7XA7 - chains G and H; structure by X-ray diffraction, 3.31 A resolution.

# Chain G
Molecule: Angiotensin-converting enzyme
Organism: Rhinolophus affinis
Notes: EC 3.4.-.-
Reference sequence: A0A7D7FA76 (A0A7D7FA76_RHIAI); residues 1-598 here correspond to UniProt positions 18-615 (UniProt number = residue number + 17)
Amino-acid sequence (598 residues; numbered 1 to 598; the number before each row is that of its first residue):
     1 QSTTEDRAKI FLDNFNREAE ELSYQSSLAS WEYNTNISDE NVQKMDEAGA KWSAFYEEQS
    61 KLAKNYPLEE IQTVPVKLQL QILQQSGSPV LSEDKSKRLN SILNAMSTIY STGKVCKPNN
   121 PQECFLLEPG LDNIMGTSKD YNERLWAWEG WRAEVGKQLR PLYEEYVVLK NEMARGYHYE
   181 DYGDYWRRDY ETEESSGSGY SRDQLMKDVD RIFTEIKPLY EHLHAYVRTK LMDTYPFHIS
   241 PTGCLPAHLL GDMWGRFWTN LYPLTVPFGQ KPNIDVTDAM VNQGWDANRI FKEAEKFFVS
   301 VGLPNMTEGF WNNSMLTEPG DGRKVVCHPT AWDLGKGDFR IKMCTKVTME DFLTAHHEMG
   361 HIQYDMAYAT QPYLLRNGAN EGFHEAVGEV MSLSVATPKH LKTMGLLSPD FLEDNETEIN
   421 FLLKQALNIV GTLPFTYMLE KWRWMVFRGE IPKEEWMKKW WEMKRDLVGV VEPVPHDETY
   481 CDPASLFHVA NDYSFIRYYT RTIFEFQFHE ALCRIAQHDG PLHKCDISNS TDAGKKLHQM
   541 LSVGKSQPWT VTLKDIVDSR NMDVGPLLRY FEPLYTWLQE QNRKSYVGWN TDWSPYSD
Disordered / not traced: 1, 598
Disulfide bonds: Cys116-Cys124, Cys327-Cys344, Cys513-Cys525
Bound ions: Zn2+: His357, His361, Glu385
What the authors report for this chain:
  - mutagenesis - R17S: unchanged binding to Spike protein S1 (chain H)
  - specificity-determining residues: Glu18

# Chain H
Molecule: Spike protein S1
Organism: Severe acute respiratory syndrome coronavirus 2
Notes: fragment: Receptor binding domain
Reference sequence: P0DTC2 (SPIKE_SARS2); numbering as in UniProt (aligned over 319-541)
Amino-acid sequence (223 residues; numbered 319 to 541; the number before each row is that of its first residue):
   319 RVQPTESIVR FPNITNLCPF GEVFNATRFA SVYAWNRKRI SNCVADYSVL YNSASFSTFK
   379 CYGVSPTKLN DLCFTNVYAD SFVIRGDEVR QIAPGQTGKI ADYNYKLPDD FTGCVIAWNS
   439 NNLDSKVGGN YNYLYRLFRK SNLKPFERDI STEIYQAGST PCNGVEGFNC YFPLQSYGFQ
   499 PTNGVGYQPY RVVVLSFELL HAPATVCGPK KSTNLVKNKC VNF
Disordered / not traced: 319-333, 529-541
Disulfide bonds: Cys336-Cys361, Cys379-Cys432, Cys391-Cys525, Cys480-Cys488
Covalent attachments: N-acetylglucosamine (NAG) linked to Asn343
Swiss-Prot annotation at these positions:
  - region: Arg403 to Asp405 (Integrin-binding motif), Asn448 to Phe456 (Immunodominant HLA epitope recognized by the CD8+)
  - glycosylation: Thr323 (O-linked (GalNAc) threonine), Ser325 (O-linked (HexNAc...) serine), Asn331 (N-linked (GlcNAc...) (complex) asparagine), Asn343 (N-linked (GlcNAc...) (complex) asparagine)
  - natural variant: Gly339 (G339D: In strain: Omicron/BA.1, Omicron/BA.2 and 4 more; G339H: In strain: Omicron/BA.2.75, Omicron/XBB.1.5 and 1 more), Arg346 (R346K: In strain: Mu/B.1.621; R346T: In strain: Omicron/BQ.1.1, Omicron/XBB.1.5 and 1 more), Leu368 (L368I: In strain: Omicron/XBB.1.5, Omicron/EG.5.1), Ser371 (S371F: In strain: Omicron/BA.2, Omicron/BA.2.12.1 and 6 more; S371L: In strain: Omicron/BA.1), Ser373 (S373P: In strain: Omicron/BA.1, Omicron/BA.2 and 7 more), Ser375 (S375F: In strain: Omicron/BA.1, Omicron/BA.2 and 7 more), Thr376 (T376A: In strain: Omicron/BA.2, Omicron/BA.2.12.1 and 5 more), Asp405 (D405N: In strain: Omicron/BA.2, Omicron/BA.2.12.1 and 6 more), Arg408 (R408S: In strain: Omicron/BA.2, Omicron/BA.2.12.1 and 6 more), Lys417 (K417N: In strain: Beta/B.1.351, Omicron/BA.1 and 8 more; K417T: In strain: Gamma/P.1), Asn440 (N440K: In strain: Omicron/BA.1, Omicron/BA.2 and 7 more), Lys444 (K444T: In strain: Omicron/BQ.1.1), 16 further natural variant entries in UniProt
  - mutagenesis: Asn331 (N331Q: Reduced viral infectivity), Asn343 (N343Q: Reduced viral infectivity), Leu452 (L452R: Increased resistance to neutralizing antibodies. Decreases HLA binding to NF9 epitope. Increased binding affinity to human ACE2), Tyr453 (Y453F: Decreased HLA binding to NF9 epitope. Increased binding affinity to human ACE2), Ala475 (A475V: Increased resistance to neutralizing antibodies), Val483 (V483A: Increased resistance to neutralizing antibodies), Glu484 (E484D: Increased replication in human TMEM106B overexpressing cells), Phe490 (F490L: Increased resistance to neutralizing antibodies and human covalescent sera neutralization), Gln493 (Q493N: Reduced host ACE2-binding affinity in vitro; Q493Y: Reduced host ACE2-binding affinity in vitro), Asn501 (N501T: Reduced host ACE2-binding affinity in vitro; N501Y: Increased binding affinity to human ACE2), His519 (H519P: Increased resistance to human covalescent sera neutralization)
What the authors report for this chain:
  - mutagenesis - N501Y: increased binding to hACE2

# Interface between chain G and chain H
Residue-residue contacts - 35 pairs, chain G then chain H:
  Arg7(G) - Ala475(H)
  Arg7(G) - Gly476(H)
  Arg7(G) - Asn487(H)  hydrogen bond
  Ile10(G) - Phe456(H)
  Ile10(G) - Tyr473(H)  hydrophobic
  Ile10(G) - Tyr489(H)  hydrophobic
  Phe11(G) - Tyr489(H)
  Asp13(G) - Lys417(H)  salt bridge
  Asp13(G) - Phe456(H)
  Asn14(G) - Phe456(H)
  Asn14(G) - Tyr489(H)
  Arg17(G) - Arg403(H)
  Arg17(G) - Lys417(H)
  Arg17(G) - Tyr453(H)  hydrogen bond
  Arg17(G) - Leu455(H)
  Glu20(G) - Tyr505(H)  hydrogen bond
  Glu21(G) - Tyr449(H)
  Glu21(G) - Gly496(H)
  Glu21(G) - Gln498(H)
  Tyr24(G) - Gln498(H)
  Tyr24(G) - Thr500(H)  hydrogen bond
  Tyr24(G) - Asn501(H)
  Gln25(G) - Tyr449(H)
  Leu28(G) - Gln498(H)
  Tyr66(G) - Asn487(H)  hydrogen bond
  Tyr66(G) - Tyr489(H)
  Lys336(G) - Gly496(H)  hydrogen bond (side chain-backbone)
  Lys336(G) - Gln498(H)  hydrogen bond
  Lys336(G) - Asn501(H)  hydrogen bond
  Lys336(G) - Gly502(H)  hydrogen bond (backbone-backbone)
  Lys336(G) - Tyr505(H)
  Gly337(G) - Gly502(H)
  Asp338(G) - Thr500(H)
  Arg340(G) - Thr500(H)
  Arg376(G) - Tyr505(H)  hydrogen bond
Other interface residues (no listed pair), chain G (18 interface residues in all): Asn313
Other interface residues (no listed pair), chain H (18 interface residues in all): Gln493
From the paper, about this interface:
  - hot spots on chain G (mutagenesis) - R17H: increased binding to Spike protein S1 (chain H)

# Overview
Chain G and chain H each contribute 18 residues to their interface; the contacts include 10 hydrogen bonds and
1 salt bridge. Polar contacts include Asp13(G)-Lys417(H), Arg7(G)-Asn487(H) and Arg17(G)-Tyr453(H).
N-acetylglucosamine is covalently linked to Asn343(H). From the paper: N501Y of chain H increases binding to
hACE2; the specificity determinant Glu18(G); 3 substitutions were tested in all.
Here chain G is Angiotensin-converting enzyme (Rhinolophus affinis) and chain H is Spike protein S1 (Severe
acute respiratory syndrome coronavirus 2). Entry 7XA7 (Crystal structure of SARS-CoV-2 receptor-binding domain
in complex with intermediate horseshoe bat ACE2) was determined by X-ray diffraction.
